Entry 3KLH (X-ray diffraction, 2.90 A resolution); this record covers chains C and D of the 6 polymer chains in the assembly.

== Chain C ==
Name: monoclonal antibody, heavy chain
Organism: Mus musculus
Notes: antibody fragment or engineered binder
Sequence (211 residues; each row starts with the number of its first residue):
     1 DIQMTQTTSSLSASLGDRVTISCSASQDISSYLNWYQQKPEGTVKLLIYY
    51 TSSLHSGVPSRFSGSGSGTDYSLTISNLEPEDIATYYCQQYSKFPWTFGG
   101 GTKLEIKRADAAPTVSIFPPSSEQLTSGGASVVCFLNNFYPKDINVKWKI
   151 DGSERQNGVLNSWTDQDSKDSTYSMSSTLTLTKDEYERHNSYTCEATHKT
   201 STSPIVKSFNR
Disulfides: Cys23-Cys88, Cys134-Cys194

== Chain D ==
Name: monoclonal antibody, light chain
Organism: Mus musculus
Notes: antibody fragment or engineered binder
Sequence (225 residues; each row starts with the number of its first residue):
     1 QITLKESGPGIVQPSQPFRLTCTFSGFSLSTSGIGVTWIRQPSGKGLEWL
    51 ATIWWDDDNRYNPSLKSRLTVSKDTSNNQAFLNMMTVETADTAIYYCAQS
   101 AITSVTDSAMDHWGQGTSVTVSSAKTTPPSVYPLAPGSAAQTNSMVTLGC
   151 LVKGYFPEPVTVTWNSGSLSSGVHTFPAVLQSDLYTLSSSVTVPSSTWPS
   201 ETVTCNVAHPASSTKVDKKIVPADC
Disulfides: Cys22-Cys97, Cys150-Cys205

== How chain C and chain D interact ==
Contacting residue pairs (72; chain C residue first):
  Tyr32(C) - Thr106(D)
  Asn34(C) - Ser108(D)  hydrogen bond (side chain-backbone)
  Asn34(C) - Ala109(D)
  Tyr36(C) - Ala109(D)
  Tyr36(C) - Met110(D)  hydrogen bond (side chain-backbone)
  Tyr36(C) - Trp113(D)
  Gln38(C) - Gln41(D)  hydrogen bond
  Gln38(C) - Tyr96(D)  hydrogen bond
  Gly42(C) - Tyr96(D)
  Val44(C) - Trp113(D)
  Leu46(C) - Ala109(D)  hydrophobic
  Leu46(C) - Met110(D)
  Leu46(C) - Asp111(D)
  Tyr49(C) - Asp107(D)
  Tyr49(C) - Ala109(D)  hydrophobic
  Tyr50(C) - Thr106(D)
  His55(C) - Asp111(D)  salt bridge
  Tyr87(C) - Gln41(D)
  Tyr87(C) - Gly46(D)
  Tyr87(C) - Leu47(D)  hydrophobic
  Gln89(C) - Met110(D)
  Tyr91(C) - Thr106(D)  hydrogen bond (side chain-backbone)
  Tyr91(C) - Ser108(D)
  Phe94(C) - Trp49(D)  hydrophobic
  Phe94(C) - Trp54(D)  hydrophobic
  Phe94(C) - Arg60(D)
  Pro95(C) - Trp49(D)  hydrophobic
  Pro95(C) - Pro63(D)
  Trp96(C) - Thr37(D)
  Trp96(C) - Trp49(D)
  Trp96(C) - Thr52(D)
  Trp96(C) - Ser100(D)
  Phe98(C) - Ile39(D)  hydrophobic
  Phe98(C) - Leu47(D)
  Phe98(C) - Met110(D)  hydrophobic
  Ser116(C) - Thr147(D)
  Phe118(C) - Leu134(D)
  Phe118(C) - Ala135(D)
  Phe118(C) - Pro136(D)
  Phe118(C) - Thr147(D)
  Pro119(C) - Gly137(D)
  Ser121(C) - Tyr132(D)
  Ser121(C) - Pro133(D)
  Glu123(C) - Tyr132(D)
  Glu123(C) - Pro133(D)
  Glu123(C) - Lys218(D)  salt bridge
  Gln124(C) - Tyr132(D)
  Gln124(C) - Lys153(D)
  Ser127(C) - Tyr132(D)
  Val133(C) - Leu134(D)  hydrophobic
  Phe135(C) - Leu134(D)  hydrophobic
  Phe135(C) - Phe176(D)  hydrophobic
  Phe135(C) - Ser188(D)
  Phe135(C) - Ser189(D)
  Phe135(C) - Ser190(D)
  Asn137(C) - His174(D)
  Asn137(C) - Phe176(D)
  Asn137(C) - Ser190(D)  hydrogen bond
  Asn138(C) - His174(D)  hydrogen bond
  Leu160(C) - Gln181(D)
  Asn161(C) - Val179(D)
  Ser162(C) - Phe176(D)
  Ser162(C) - Pro177(D)  hydrogen bond (side chain-backbone)
  Trp163(C) - Pro177(D)
  Thr164(C) - Phe176(D)
  Ser174(C) - His174(D)  hydrogen bond
  Ser174(C) - Phe176(D)
  Met175(C) - Phe176(D)
  Ser176(C) - Phe176(D)
  Ser176(C) - Ser188(D)  hydrogen bond
  Thr180(C) - Gln181(D)
  Asn210(C) - Ser138(D)  hydrogen bond (backbone-side chain)
Interface residues without a listed pair, chain C (42 interface residues in all): Thr43, Ser131, Phe209, Arg211
Interface residues without a listed pair, chain D (44 interface residues in all): Lys45, Glu48, His112, Gln115, Leu148, Gly149, Leu151

== Summary ==
42 residues of chain C and 44 residues of chain D are in contact; the contacts include 11 hydrogen bonds and 2
salt bridges. Polar pairs include His55(C)-Asp111(D), Glu123(C)-Lys218(D) and Asn34(C)-Ser108(D).
Here chain C is monoclonal antibody, heavy chain and chain D is monoclonal antibody, light chain, both from
Mus musculus. Entry 3KLH (Crystal structure of AZT-Resistant HIV-1 Reverse Transcriptase crosslinked to
post-translocation AZTMP-Terminated DNA (COMPLEX P)) was determined by X-ray diffraction together with 3KLE,
3KLF, 3KLG and 3KLI from the same study.
